PDB entry 3PUV | X-ray diffraction, 2.40 A resolution | chains A and B of the 5 polymer chains in the assembly

[Chain A (and B)]
Protein: Maltose/maltodextrin import ATP-binding protein MalK
From: Escherichia coli
Notes: EC 3.6.3.19; chain B of this document is another copy of the same molecule, construct and numbering; everything in this record applies to it too
UniProt: P68187 (MALK_ECOLI); residue numbers follow UniProt; this construct covers 1-371
Chain sequence (381 residues; row label = number of the first residue in the row):
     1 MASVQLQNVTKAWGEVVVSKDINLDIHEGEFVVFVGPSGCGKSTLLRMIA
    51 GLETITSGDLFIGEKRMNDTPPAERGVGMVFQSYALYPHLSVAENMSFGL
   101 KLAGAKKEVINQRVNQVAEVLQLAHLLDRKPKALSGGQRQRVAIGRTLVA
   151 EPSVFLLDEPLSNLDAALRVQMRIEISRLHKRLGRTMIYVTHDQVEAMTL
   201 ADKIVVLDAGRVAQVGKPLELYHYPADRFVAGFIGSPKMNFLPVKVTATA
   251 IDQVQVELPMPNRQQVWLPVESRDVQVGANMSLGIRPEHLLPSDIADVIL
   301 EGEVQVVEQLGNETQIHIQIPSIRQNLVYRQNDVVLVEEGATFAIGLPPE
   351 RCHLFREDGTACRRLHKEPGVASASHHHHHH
Disordered / not traced: 1, 373-381 (chain B: 1, 245-246, 272-279, 370-381)
Differences from the reference sequence: expression tag (372-381)
Curated features (UniProtKB/Swiss-Prot):
  - binding site (ATP): Gly36 to Ser43
  - mutagenesis: Ala85 (A85M: Suppressor of EAA loop mutations in MalFG), Lys106 (K106C: Suppressor of EAA loop mutations in MalFG), Val114 (V114C: Suppressor of EAA loop mutations in MalFG), Val117 (V117M: Suppressor of EAA loop mutations in MalFG), Glu119 (E119K: Resistant to inhibitory effects of alpha-methylglucoside but retains transport capacity), Ala124 (A124T: Resistant to inhibitory effects of alpha-methylglucoside but retains transport capacity), Gly137 (G137A: Loss of maltose transport. Has greater ability to decrease mal gene expression than wild-type MalK), Asp158 (D158N: Loss of maltose transport but retains ability to repress mal genes), Arg228 (R228C: Resistant to inhibitory effects of alpha-methylglucoside but retains transport capacity), Phe241 (F241I: Resistant to inhibitory effects of alpha-methylglucoside but retains transport capacity), Trp267 (W267G: Normal maltose transport but constitutive mal gene expression), Gly278 (G278P: Resistant to inhibitory effects of alpha-methylglucoside but retains transport capacity), 8 further mutagenesis entries in UniProt
Metal / ion sites: Mg2+: Ser43, Gln82 (together with ADP, vanadate)
Small-molecule neighbours:
  - ADP (adenosine-5'-diphosphate), molecule 1: Trp13, Val18, Pro37, Ser38, Gly39, Cys40, Gly41, Lys42, Ser43, Thr44, Gln82
  - ADP, molecule 2: Leu126, Arg129, Lys132, Ala133, Leu134, Ser135, Gln138
What the authors report for this chain:
  - Mg2+ coordination: Ser43, Gln82
  - catalytic residues: Glu159
  - binding site for vanadate: Gln82, Glu159

[Interface between chain A and chain B]
Pairs across the interface (66):
  Gly36(A) - Asp165(B)
  Pro37(A) - Asp165(B)
  Ser38(A) - Ser135(B)
  Ser38(A) - Gly137(B)
  Ser38(A) - Gln138(B)
  Ser38(A) - Arg141(B)  hydrogen bond
  Ser38(A) - Asp165(B)  hydrogen bond (backbone-side chain)
  Ser38(A) - Leu168(B)
  Gly39(A) - Ser135(B)
  Gln82(A) - Gly136(B)
  Ser135(A) - Ser38(B)
  Ser135(A) - Gly39(B)
  Gly136(A) - Gln82(B)
  Gly137(A) - Ser38(B)
  Gln138(A) - Ser38(B)
  Arg141(A) - Ser38(B)  hydrogen bond
  Glu159(A) - Asn163(B)  hydrogen bond
  Ser162(A) - Ser162(B)
  Ser162(A) - Asn163(B)  hydrogen bond
  Asn163(A) - Glu159(B)  hydrogen bond
  Asn163(A) - Ser162(B)  hydrogen bond
  Asn163(A) - Asn163(B)
  Asn163(A) - His192(B)
  Leu164(A) - His192(B)
  Asp165(A) - Gly36(B)
  Asp165(A) - Pro37(B)
  Asp165(A) - Ser38(B)  hydrogen bond (side chain-backbone)
  Asp165(A) - His192(B)
  Asp165(A) - Phe233(B)
  Ala166(A) - Ser236(B)
  Arg169(A) - His192(B)  hydrogen bond (side chain-backbone)
  Arg173(A) - Glu308(B)  salt bridge
  His192(A) - Asn163(B)
  His192(A) - Leu164(B)
  His192(A) - Asp165(B)
  His192(A) - Arg169(B)  hydrogen bond (backbone-side chain)
  Met198(A) - Gln309(B)
  Thr199(A) - Glu308(B)
  Thr199(A) - Leu310(B)
  Leu219(A) - Gln309(B)
  Tyr222(A) - Gly311(B)  hydrogen bond (side chain-backbone)
  Tyr222(A) - Asn312(B)  hydrogen bond (side chain-backbone)
  His223(A) - Val334(B)
  Phe233(A) - Asp165(B)
  Ser236(A) - Ala166(B)
  Glu288(A) - Asn312(B)
  Glu308(A) - Arg173(B)  salt bridge
  Glu308(A) - Thr199(B)
  Gln309(A) - Met198(B)
  Gln309(A) - Leu219(B)
  Leu310(A) - Val195(B)  hydrophobic
  Leu310(A) - Met198(B)
  Leu310(A) - Thr199(B)
  Gly311(A) - Tyr222(B)
  Asn312(A) - Tyr222(B)  hydrogen bond (backbone-side chain)
  Asn312(A) - Glu288(B)
  Asn312(A) - Arg330(B)
  Arg330(A) - Asn312(B)
  Asp333(A) - Arg351(B)  salt bridge
  Val334(A) - His223(B)
  Val334(A) - Pro369(B)
  Leu336(A) - Pro369(B)  hydrophobic
  Arg351(A) - Asp333(B)  salt bridge
  Pro369(A) - Val334(B)
  Pro369(A) - Leu336(B)  hydrophobic
  Gly370(A) - Leu336(B)
Other interface residues (no listed pair), chain A (47 interface residues in all): Val16, Leu168, Val170, Ile174, Asp193, Gln194, Val195, Lys238
Other interface residues (no listed pair), chain B (45 interface residues in all): Arg129, Ala167, Val170, Ile174, Gln194

[Overview]
The interface between chain A and chain B involves 47 residues on one side and 45 on the other; the contacts
include 13 hydrogen bonds and 4 salt bridges. Polar pairs include Arg173(A)-Glu308(B), Asp333(A)-Arg351(B) and
Ser38(A)-Arg141(B). Chain A binds ADP. From the paper: the catalytic residue Glu159(A); a binding site for
vanadate at Gln82(A) and Glu159(A).
Chain A and chain B are both Maltose/maltodextrin import ATP-binding protein MalK (Escherichia coli); the
structure, Crystal Structure of an outward-facing MBP-Maltose transporter complex bound to ADP-VO4, was
determined by X-ray diffraction (same publication as 3PUW, 3PUX and 3RLF).
